PDB entry 8YVE | electron microscopy, 2.30 A resolution | chains C and N of the 10 polymer chains in the assembly

# Chain C (and N)
Molecule: Major carboxysome shell protein CsoS1A
From: Halothiobacillus neapolitanus
Notes: chain N of this document is another copy of the same molecule, construct and numbering; everything in this record applies to it too
UniProtKB: P45689 (CSOSA_HALNC); residues 1-98 here = UniProt positions 1-98
Amino-acid sequence (98 residues; row label = number of the first residue in the row):
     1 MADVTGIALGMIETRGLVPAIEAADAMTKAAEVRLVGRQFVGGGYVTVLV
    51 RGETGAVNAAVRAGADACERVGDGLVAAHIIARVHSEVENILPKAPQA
Unresolved in the structure: 1-5, 98

# How chain C and chain N interact
Pairs across the interface - 13 pairs, chain C then chain N:
  Thr28(C) with Arg83(N), hydrogen bond (backbone-side chain)
  Lys29(C) with Arg83(N)
  Ala30(C) with Ala82(N); Arg83(N), hydrogen bond (backbone-backbone)
  Ala31(C) with Ala82(N), hydrophobic; Arg83(N), hydrogen bond (backbone-side chain)
  Glu32(C) with Ile7(N); Arg83(N)
  Val33(C) with Arg83(N)
  Gly55(C) with Thr54(N)
  Ala56(C) with Thr54(N)
  Ala59(C) with Thr54(N); Ala82(N), hydrophobic
Interface residues without a listed pair, chain C (10 interface residues in all): Glu53
Interface residues without a listed pair, chain N (6 interface residues in all): Glu53, Gly55

# In short
10 residues of chain C face 6 of chain N across their interface; the contacts include 3 hydrogen bonds. Polar
contacts include Thr28(C)-Arg83(N), Ala31(C)-Arg83(N) and Ala30(C)-Arg83(N).
Both chains are Major carboxysome shell protein CsoS1A (Halothiobacillus neapolitanus). Entry 8YVE (cryo-EM
structure of carboxysomal midi-shell: icosahedral assembly from CsoS4A/4B/1A/1B/1C/1D and CsoS2 C-terminal
co-expression (T = 9)) was determined by electron microscopy, deposited together with 8YVF, 8YVI and 9F0H.
